PDB entry 9CSB | electron microscopy, 3.34 A resolution | chains D and E of the 7 polymer chains in the assembly

Chain D:
Molecule: Gamma-aminobutyric acid receptor subunit alpha-2
Organism: Homo sapiens
UniProt: P47869 (GBRA2_HUMAN); residues 1-423 here correspond to UniProt positions 29-451 (UniProt number = residue number + 28)
Chain sequence (423 residues; numbered 1 to 423; the number before each row is that of its first residue):
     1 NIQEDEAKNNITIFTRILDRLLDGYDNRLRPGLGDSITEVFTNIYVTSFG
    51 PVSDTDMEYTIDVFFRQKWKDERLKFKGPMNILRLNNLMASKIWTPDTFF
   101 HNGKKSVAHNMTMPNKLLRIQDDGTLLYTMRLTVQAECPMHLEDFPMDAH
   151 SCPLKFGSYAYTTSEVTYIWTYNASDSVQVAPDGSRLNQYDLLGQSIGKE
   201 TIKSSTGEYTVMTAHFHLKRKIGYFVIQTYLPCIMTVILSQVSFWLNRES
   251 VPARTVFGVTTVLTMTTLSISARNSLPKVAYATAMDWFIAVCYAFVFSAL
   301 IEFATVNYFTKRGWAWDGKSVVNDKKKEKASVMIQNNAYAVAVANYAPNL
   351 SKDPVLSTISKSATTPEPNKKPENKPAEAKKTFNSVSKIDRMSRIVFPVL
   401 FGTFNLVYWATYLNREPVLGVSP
Unresolved in the structure: 1-8, 312-384, 414-423
UniProt features mapped onto this chain:
  - binding site (4-aminobutanoate): Arg-66, Thr-129
  - glycosylation (N-linked (GlcNAc...) asparagine): Asn-10, Asn-110
Disulfide bonds: Cys-138/Cys-152
Ligand contacts: PIO ([(2R)-2-octanoyloxy-3-[oxidanyl-[(1R,2R,3S,4R,5R,6S)-2,3,6-tris(oxidanyl)-4,5-diphosphonooxy-cyclohexyl]oxy-phosphoryl]oxy-propyl] octanoate): Arg-248, Thr-305, Phe-309, Ser-385, Ser-387, Lys-388, Ile-389, Met-392, Val-396

Chain E:
Molecule: Gamma-aminobutyric acid receptor subunit gamma-2
Organism: Homo sapiens
UniProt: P18507 (GBRG2_HUMAN); residues 1-436 here correspond to UniProt positions 40-475 (UniProt number = residue number + 39)
Chain sequence (436 residues; row label = number of the first residue in the row):
     1 QKSDDDYEDYASNKTWVLTPKVPEGDVTVILNNLLEGYDNKLRPDIGVKP
    51 TLIHTDMYVNSIGPVNAINMEYTIDIFFAQTWYDRRLKFNSTIKVLRLNS
   101 NMVGKIWIPDTFFRNSKKADAHWITTPNRMLRIWNDGRVLYTLRLTIDAE
   151 CQLQLHNFPMDEHSCPLEFSSYGYPREEIVYQWKRSSVEVGDTRSWRLYQ
   201 FSFVGLRNTTEVVKTTSGDYVVMSVYFDLSRRMGYFTIQTYIPCTLIVVL
   251 SWVSFWINKDAVPARTSLGITTVLTMTTLSTIARKSLPKVSYVTAMDLFV
   301 SVCFIFVFSALVEYGTLHYFVSNRKPSKDKDKKKKNPLLRMFSFKAPTID
   351 IRPRSATIQMNNATHLQERDEEYGYECLDGKDCASFFCCFEDCRTGAWRH
   401 GRIHIRIAKMDSYARIFFPTAFCLFNLVYWVSYLYL
Unresolved in the structure: 1-23, 323-407, 435-436
UniProt features mapped onto this chain:
  - region: Arg-394 to Asp-411 (Interaction with GABARAP)
  - glycosylation (N-linked (GlcNAc...) asparagine): Asn-13, Asn-90, Asn-208
Disulfide bonds: Cys-151/Cys-165
Glycans and other covalent adducts: N-acetylglucosamine (NAG) linked to Asn-208

Chain D / chain E interface:
Pairs across the interface (81; chain D residue first):
  Asp-26(D) with Thr-28(E), hydrogen bond
  Asn-27(D) with Asn-99(E), hydrogen bond (backbone-side chain)
  Arg-28(D) with Thr-28(E); Asn-32(E), hydrogen bond; Leu-98(E); Asn-99(E); Lys-105(E)
  Leu-29(D) with Glu-24(E); Val-27(E), hydrophobic; Thr-28(E); Leu-31(E), hydrophobic; Leu-98(E), hydrophobic
  Arg-30(D) with Glu-24(E)
  Gly-32(D) with Glu-24(E)
  Leu-33(D) with Glu-24(E), hydrogen bond (backbone-side chain); Val-27(E), hydrophobic
  Gly-34(D) with Glu-24(E)
  Asp-56(D) with Arg-197(E), hydrogen bond (backbone-side chain)
  Met-57(D) with Tyr-199(E), hydrophobic
  Arg-73(D) with Glu-24(E)
  Pro-96(D) with Thr-126(E)
  Asp-97(D) with Thr-126(E)
  Thr-98(D) with Ile-124(E); Thr-125(E), hydrogen bond (backbone-backbone)
  Phe-99(D) with Ile-124(E); Asn-128(E); Arg-144(E)
  Phe-100(D) with Ile-124(E), hydrophobic; Arg-144(E)
  Gly-103(D) with Arg-144(E), hydrogen bond (backbone-side chain)
  Lys-104(D) with His-122(E); Arg-197(E)
  Ser-106(D) with Ile-124(E)
  Ala-108(D) with Ile-124(E), hydrophobic
  Met-130(D) with Thr-125(E)
  Leu-132(D) with Ile-124(E), hydrophobic
  Glu-137(D) with Ser-61(E)
  Tyr-159(D) with Phe-77(E), hydrophobic; Asn-128(E); Arg-129(E); Met-130(E); Thr-142(E), hydrogen bond (side chain-backbone); Leu-143(E), hydrogen bond (side chain-backbone); Arg-144(E)
  Ala-160(D) with Leu-98(E); Met-130(E); Arg-132(E), hydrogen bond (backbone-side chain)
  Tyr-161(D) with Asn-99(E)
  Thr-162(D) with Arg-132(E)
  Glu-165(D) with Arg-97(E), salt bridge
  Ser-205(D) with Glu-189(E), hydrogen bond
  Thr-206(D) with Met-130(E); Arg-132(E), hydrogen bond (backbone-side chain)
  Tyr-209(D) with Met-130(E); Arg-132(E), hydrogen bond
  Val-251(D) with Ala-261(E), hydrophobic; Ala-264(E), hydrophobic
  Pro-252(D) with Ala-264(E), hydrophobic
  Thr-255(D) with Ala-264(E)
  Val-259(D) with Leu-268(E), hydrophobic; Thr-271(E)
  Val-262(D) with Leu-250(E), hydrophobic
  Leu-263(D) with Thr-275(E)
  Ile-270(D) with Gln-239(E)
  Arg-273(D) with Tyr-235(E); Ile-238(E); Gln-239(E)
  Lys-278(D) with Tyr-199(E); Gln-200(E); Tyr-235(E), hydrogen bond
  Val-279(D) with Tyr-199(E), hydrophobic
  Ala-280(D) with Tyr-199(E), hydrogen bond (backbone-backbone); Arg-232(E); Gly-234(E)
  Tyr-293(D) with Leu-246(E)
  Phe-297(D) with Val-249(E), hydrophobic; Leu-250(E), hydrophobic
  Leu-300(D) with Leu-250(E), hydrophobic
  Asn-307(D) with Trp-256(E); Ile-257(E); Asn-258(E), hydrogen bond
Other interface residues (no listed pair), chain D (58 interface residues in all): Thr-55, Gln-67, Trp-94, Thr-95, His-101, Val-107, Thr-266, Pro-277, Ile-301, Ala-304, Tyr-308, Thr-310
Other interface residues (no listed pair), chain E (48 interface residues in all): Asn-101, Met-102, Pro-243, Val-253, Ile-282, Arg-415

In short:
The interface between chain D and chain E involves 58 residues on one side and 48 on the other, with 16
hydrogen bonds and 1 salt bridge. Among the polar pairs are Glu-165(D)/Arg-97(E), Asp-26(D)/Thr-28(E) and
Asn-27(D)/Asn-99(E). Ligands of chain D: compound PIO.
Chain D is Gamma-aminobutyric acid receptor subunit alpha-2 and chain E is Gamma-aminobutyric acid receptor
subunit gamma-2, both from Homo sapiens; the structure, Native human GABAA receptor of
beta3-alpha1-beta2-alpha2-gamma2 assembly, was determined by electron microscopy (same publication as 9CRS,
9CRV, 9CT0, 9CTJ, 9CTP, 9CTV and 6 further entries).
